PDB entry 4GYD | X-ray diffraction, 1.80 A resolution | chain A

Chain A:
Protein: Cytochrome c6
Reference sequence: P0A3X7 (CYC6_NOSS1); residues 1-86 here correspond to UniProt positions 26-111 (UniProt number = residue number + 25)
Sequence (86 residues; numbered 1 to 86; the number before each row is that of its first residue):
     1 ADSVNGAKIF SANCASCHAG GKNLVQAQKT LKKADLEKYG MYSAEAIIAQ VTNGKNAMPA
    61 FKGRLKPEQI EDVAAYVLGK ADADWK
Swiss-Prot annotation at these positions:
  - binding site (heme c): Cys-14, Cys-17, His-18, Met-58
Covalently attached groups: heme c (HEC) linked to Cys-14, Cys-17
Bound ions: heme c Fe: His-18, Met-58
Residues lining bound ligands: heme c (HEC): Asn-13, His-18, Asn-23, Val-25, Gln-26, Lys-29, Thr-30, Leu-31, Asp-35, Leu-36, Tyr-39, Met-41, Ile-47, Gln-50, Val-51, Lys-55, Asn-56, Ala-57, Met-58, Pro-59, Phe-61, Leu-65, Val-73, Val-77
Reported in the primary citation:
  - binding site for heme c: Cys-14, Cys-17
  - heme c coordination: His-18, Met-58

Summary:
Covalently linked heme c: at Cys-14. The heme c Fe site is built by His-18 and Met-58. From UniProt: 4 heme
c-binding residues. From the paper: a binding site for heme c at Cys-14 and Cys-17; heme c coordination by
His-18 and Met-58.
Chain A is Cytochrome c6; the structure, Nostoc sp Cytochrome c6, was determined by X-ray diffraction,
deposited together with 4H0J and 4H0K.
